Entry 7RJA (electron microscopy, 3.00 A resolution); this record covers chains A and F of the 18 polymer chains in the assembly.

# Chain A
Molecule: Ubiquinol--cytochrome-c reductase subunit
Source organism: Candida albicans (strain SC5314 / ATCC MYA-2876)
UniProt: A0A1D8PP59 (A0A1D8PP59_CANAL); numbering as in UniProt (aligned over 1-439)
Sequence (439 residues; numbered 1 to 439; the number before each row is that of its first residue):
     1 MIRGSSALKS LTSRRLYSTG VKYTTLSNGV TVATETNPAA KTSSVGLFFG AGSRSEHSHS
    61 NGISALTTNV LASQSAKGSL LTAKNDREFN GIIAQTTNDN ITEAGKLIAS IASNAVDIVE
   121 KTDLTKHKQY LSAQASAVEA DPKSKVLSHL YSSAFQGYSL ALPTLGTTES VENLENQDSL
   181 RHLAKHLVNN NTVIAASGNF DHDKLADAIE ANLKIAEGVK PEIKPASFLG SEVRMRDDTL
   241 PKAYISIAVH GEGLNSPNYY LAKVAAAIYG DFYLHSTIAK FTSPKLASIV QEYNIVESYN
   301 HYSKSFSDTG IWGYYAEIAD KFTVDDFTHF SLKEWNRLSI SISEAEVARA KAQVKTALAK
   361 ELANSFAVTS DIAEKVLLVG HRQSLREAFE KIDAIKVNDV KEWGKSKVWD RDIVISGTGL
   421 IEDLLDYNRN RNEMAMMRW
Unresolved in the structure: 1-21, 438-439

# Chain F
Molecule: Ubiquinol--cytochrome-c reductase subunit 8
Source organism: Candida albicans (strain SC5314 / ATCC MYA-2876)
UniProt: A0A1D8PHA2 (A0A1D8PHA2_CANAL); residues 1-95 here = UniProt positions 1-95
Sequence (95 residues; each row starts with the number of its first residue):
     1 MAGAPHPHTY MGWWGSLGSP KQKYITQYTI SPYAAKPLKG AAYNAVFNTF RRTKNQFLYV
    61 AIPFVVVWSI WTRARDYNEY LYTKEGREEL ERVNV
Unresolved in the structure: 1-8, 94-95

# Chain A / chain F interface
Pairs across the interface (45):
  L229(A) with A34(F), hydrophobic
  G230(A) with I30(F); S31(F), hydrogen bond (backbone-backbone)
  S231(A) with T29(F)
  E232(A) with Q27(F); Y28(F); T29(F), hydrogen bond (backbone-backbone)
  V233(A) with T26(F); Q27(F); Y28(F), hydrophobic
  R234(A) with I25(F); T26(F); Q27(F), hydrogen bond (backbone-backbone)
  M235(A) with I25(F); T26(F)
  R236(A) with S19(F); Q22(F), hydrogen bond; K23(F); I25(F)
  D237(A) with Q22(F); K23(F); Y24(F)
  D238(A) with P20(F); K21(F); Q22(F), hydrogen bond (backbone-backbone)
  T239(A) with K23(F)
  K321(A) with G15(F)
  F322(A) with G15(F); S16(F)
  D412(A) with S31(F); P32(F); Y33(F)
  E422(A) with W14(F); G15(F); S16(F), hydrogen bond (side chain-backbone); L17(F), hydrogen bond (side chain-backbone); S19(F), hydrogen bond
  D423(A) with W14(F); G15(F)
  L425(A) with W14(F), hydrophobic
  Y427(A) with S31(F); P32(F)
  N428(A) with P32(F)
  R431(A) with Y33(F)
  N432(A) with Y33(F)
Other interface residues (no listed pair), chain A (22 interface residues in all): Q156
Other interface residues (no listed pair), chain F (21 interface residues in all): W13

# In short
The interface between chain A and chain F involves 22 residues on one side and 21 on the other; the contacts
include 8 hydrogen bonds. Polar pairs include R236(A)-Q22(F), E422(A)-S16(F) and E422(A)-L17(F).
Here chain A is Ubiquinol--cytochrome-c reductase subunit and chain F is Ubiquinol--cytochrome-c reductase
subunit 8, both from Candida albicans (strain SC5314 / ATCC MYA-2876). Entry 7RJA (Complex III2 from Candida
albicans, inhibitor free) was determined by electron microscopy together with 7RJB, 7RJC, 7RJD and 7RJE from
the same study.
